Entry 830C (X-ray diffraction, 1.60 A resolution); this record covers chain A.

[Chain A]
Name: Mmp-13
Source organism: Homo sapiens
Notes: EC 3.4.24.-; fragment: catalytic domain
UniProt: P45452 (MMP13_HUMAN); residues 104-271 here = UniProt positions 104-271
Amino-acid sequence (168 residues; numbered 104 to 271; the number before each row is that of its first residue):
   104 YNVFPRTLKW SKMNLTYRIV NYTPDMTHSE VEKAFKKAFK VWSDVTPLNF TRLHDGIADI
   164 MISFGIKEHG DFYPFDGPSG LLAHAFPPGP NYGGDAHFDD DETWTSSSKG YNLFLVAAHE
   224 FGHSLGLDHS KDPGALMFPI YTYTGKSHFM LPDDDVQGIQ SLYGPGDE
Unresolved in the structure: 248-251
Swiss-Prot annotation at these positions:
  - active site: Glu223
  - binding site (Ca(2+)): Asp128, Asp162, Asp179, Gly180, Ser182, Leu184, Asn194, Gly196, Asp198, Asp202, Asp203, Glu205
  - binding site (Zn(2+)): His172, Asp174, His187, His200, His222, His226, His232, Met240
  - glycosylation (N-linked (GlcNAc...) asparagine): Asn117, Asn152
  - natural variant: Trp207 (W207G: In MDST), His232 (H232N: In MANDP1)
  - mutagenesis: Glu223 (E223A: Abolishes enzyme activity)
Ion coordination: Zn2+ site 1: His172, Asp174, His187, His200; Ca2+: Asp179, Gly180, Ser182, Leu184, Asp202, Glu205; Zn2+ site 2: His222, His226, His232 (together with RS1)
Ligand contacts: RS1: Gly183, Leu184, Leu185, Ala186, His187, Leu218, Val219, His222, Glu223, His226, His232, Ala238, Leu239, Phe241, Pro242, Ile243, Tyr244, Thr245

[Summary]
Ligands of chain A: RS1. The Zn2+ site 2 is built by His222, His226 and His232. His172, Asp174, His187 and
His200 form the Zn2+ site 1. Curated annotation (UniProt) lists active-site residue Glu223, 12 Ca2+-binding
residues, 8 Zn2+-binding residues and one mutagenesis site.
Chain A is Mmp-13 (Homo sapiens); the structure, Collagenase-3 (mmp-13) complexed to a sulphone-based
hydroxamic acid, was determined by X-ray diffraction (same publication as 966C and 456C).
